Entry 1KLN (X-ray diffraction, 3.20 A resolution); this record covers chains C and A of the 3 polymer chains in the assembly.

# Chain C
Molecule: 10-nt DNA strand
Sequence (10 nucleotides; numbered 19 to 29; 1 number in that range is skipped by the numbering (no residue carries it; nothing is unmodelled there); the number before each row is that of its first residue):
    19 GCC
    23 GCGAGGC

# Chain A
Molecule: Protein (DNA polymerase I klenow fragment (e.c.2.7.7.7))
From: Escherichia coli
UniProtKB: P00582 (DPO1_ECOLI); residues 324-928 here = UniProt positions 324-928
Amino-acid sequence (605 residues; numbered 324 to 928; the number before each row is that of its first residue):
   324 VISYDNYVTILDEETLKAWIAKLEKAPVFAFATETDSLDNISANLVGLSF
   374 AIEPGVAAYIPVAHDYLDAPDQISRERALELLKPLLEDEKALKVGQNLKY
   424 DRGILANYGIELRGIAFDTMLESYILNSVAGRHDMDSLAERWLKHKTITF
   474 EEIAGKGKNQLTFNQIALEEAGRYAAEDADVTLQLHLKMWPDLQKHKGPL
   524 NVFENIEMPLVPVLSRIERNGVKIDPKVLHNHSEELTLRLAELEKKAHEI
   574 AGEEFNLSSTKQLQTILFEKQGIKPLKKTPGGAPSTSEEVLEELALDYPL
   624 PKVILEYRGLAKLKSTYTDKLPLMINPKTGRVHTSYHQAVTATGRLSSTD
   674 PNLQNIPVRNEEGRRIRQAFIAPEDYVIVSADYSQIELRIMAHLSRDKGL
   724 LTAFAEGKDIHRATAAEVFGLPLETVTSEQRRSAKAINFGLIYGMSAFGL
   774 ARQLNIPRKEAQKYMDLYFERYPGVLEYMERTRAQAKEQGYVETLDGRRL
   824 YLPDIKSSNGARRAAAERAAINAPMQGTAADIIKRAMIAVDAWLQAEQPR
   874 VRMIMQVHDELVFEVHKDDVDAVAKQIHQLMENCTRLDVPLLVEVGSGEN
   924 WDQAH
Not modelled in the structure: 583-584, 601-608
Differences from the reference sequence: engineered mutation Ala-355 (Asp in P00582)

# Chain C / chain A interface
Residue-residue contacts (8; chain C residue first):
  DG19(C) with Asp-827(A), phosphate contact
  DA26(C) with Ser-582(A), hydrogen bond to the phosphate
  DG27(C) with Asn-579(A), phosphate contact; Leu-580(A), phosphate contact; Ser-582(A), hydrogen bond to the phosphate
  DG28(C) with Asn-579(A), hydrogen bond to the phosphate; Leu-580(A), hydrogen bond to the phosphate
  DC29(C) with Asn-579(A), phosphate contact
Interface residues without a listed pair, chain A (8 interface residues in all): Ser-581, Gln-585, Pro-826, Arg-835

# Overview
Chain C and chain A form an interface of 5 and 8 residues respectively, with 4 hydrogen bonds. Polar pairs
include DA26(C)/Ser-582(A), DG27(C)/Ser-582(A) and DG28(C)/Asn-579(A).
Chain C is a 10-nt DNA strand and chain A is Protein (DNA polymerase I klenow fragment (e.c.2.7.7.7))
(Escherichia coli); the structure, DNA polymerase I klenow fragment (e.c.2.7.7.7) mutant/DNA complex, was
determined by X-ray diffraction.
